Entry 2P6Z (X-ray diffraction, 1.93 A resolution); this record covers chain A.

== Chain A ==
Protein: Recombinant Amphinase-2
From: Rana pipiens
Notes: EC 3.1.27.-
Reference sequence: P85073 (AMPS2_RANPI); numbering as in UniProt (aligned over 1-114)
Sequence (115 residues; each row starts with the number of its first residue; numbering starts at 0):
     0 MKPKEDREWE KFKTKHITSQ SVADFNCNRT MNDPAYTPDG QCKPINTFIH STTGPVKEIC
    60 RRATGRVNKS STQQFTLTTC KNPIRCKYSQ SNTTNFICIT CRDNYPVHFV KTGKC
Disordered / not traced: 0-2
UniProt features mapped onto this chain:
  - active site: His-15 (Proton acceptor), His-107 (Proton donor)
  - binding site (substrate): Lys-42 to Thr-46
  - glycosylation (N-linked (GlcNAc...) asparagine): Asn-27, Asn-67, Asn-91
Cystine bridges: Cys-26/Cys-79, Cys-41/Cys-85, Cys-59/Cys-100, Cys-97/Cys-114
Metal / ion sites: Na+: Gln-73, Thr-93

== Summary ==
Gln-73 and Thr-93 form the Na+ site. UniProt lists active-site residues His-15 and His-107 and 5
substrate-binding residues.
Chain A is Recombinant Amphinase-2 (Rana pipiens); the structure, Enzymatic and Structural Characterisation of
Amphinase, a Novel Cytotoxic Ribonuclease from Rana pipiens Oocytes, was determined by X-ray diffraction
together with 2P7S from the same study.
